Entry 2HT3 (X-ray diffraction, 3.30 A resolution); this record covers chains C and D of the 6 polymer chains in the assembly.

Chain C:
Molecule: Fab fragment, Heavy chain
Organism: Mus musculus
Notes: antibody fragment or engineered binder
Sequence (221 residues; numbered 2 to 222; the number before each row is that of its first residue):
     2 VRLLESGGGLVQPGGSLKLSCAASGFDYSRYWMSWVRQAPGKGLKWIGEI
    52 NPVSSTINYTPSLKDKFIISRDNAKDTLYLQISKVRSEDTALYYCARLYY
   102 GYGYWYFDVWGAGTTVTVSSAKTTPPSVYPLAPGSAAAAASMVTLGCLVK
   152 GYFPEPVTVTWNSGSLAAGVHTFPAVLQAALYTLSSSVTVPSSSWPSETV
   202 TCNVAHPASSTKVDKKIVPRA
Disulfides: Cys22-Cys96, Cys148-Cys203

Chain D:
Molecule: Fab fragment, Light chain
Organism: Mus musculus
Notes: antibody fragment or engineered binder
Sequence (211 residues; each row starts with the number of its first residue):
     1 DIVLTQSPAIMSAAPGDKVTMTCSASSSVSYIHWYQQKSGTSPKRWIYDT
    51 SKLTSGVPVRFSGSGSGTSYSLTINTMEAEDAATYYCQQWSSHPQTFGGG
   101 TKLEILRADAAPTVSIFPPSSEQLTSGGASVVCFLNNFYPKDINVKWKID
   151 GSERQNGVLNSWTDQDSKDSTYSMSSTLTLTKDEYERHNSYTCEATHKTS
   201 TSPIVKSFNRA
Disulfides: Cys23-Cys87, Cys133-Cys193

Interface between chain C and chain D:
Residue-residue contacts - 75 pairs, chain C then chain D:
  Gln39(C) - Gln37(D)  hydrogen bond
  Gln39(C) - Tyr86(D)
  Leu45(C) - Phe97(D)
  Trp47(C) - His93(D)
  Trp47(C) - Pro94(D)  hydrophobic
  Trp47(C) - Gln95(D)
  Glu50(C) - Trp90(D)
  Glu50(C) - His93(D)
  Asn59(C) - His93(D)
  Pro62(C) - Asp1(D)
  Pro62(C) - Pro94(D)
  Tyr95(C) - Gln37(D)  hydrogen bond
  Tyr95(C) - Ser42(D)
  Tyr95(C) - Pro43(D)
  Leu99(C) - Trp90(D)  hydrophobic
  Gly102(C) - Asp49(D)
  Tyr103(C) - Tyr31(D)  hydrophobic
  Tyr103(C) - Asp49(D)  hydrogen bond (backbone-side chain)
  Tyr103(C) - Lys52(D)
  Tyr105(C) - Tyr31(D)  hydrophobic
  Tyr105(C) - His33(D)  hydrogen bond (backbone-side chain)
  Trp106(C) - His33(D)  hydrogen bond (backbone-side chain)
  Trp106(C) - Gln88(D)  hydrogen bond (backbone-side chain)
  Trp106(C) - Trp90(D)
  Tyr107(C) - His33(D)
  Tyr107(C) - Tyr35(D)
  Tyr107(C) - Arg45(D)
  Tyr107(C) - Gln88(D)
  Phe108(C) - Tyr35(D)  hydrogen bond (backbone-side chain)
  Phe108(C) - Arg45(D)
  Phe108(C) - Gln88(D)
  Phe108(C) - Trp90(D)  hydrophobic
  Phe108(C) - Phe97(D)  hydrophobic
  Asp109(C) - Arg45(D)  salt bridge
  Trp111(C) - Tyr35(D)
  Trp111(C) - Pro43(D)
  Trp111(C) - Phe97(D)  hydrophobic
  Gly112(C) - Ser42(D)  hydrogen bond (backbone-side chain)
  Ala113(C) - Ser42(D)  hydrogen bond (backbone-side chain)
  Tyr130(C) - Glu122(D)
  Tyr130(C) - Gln123(D)
  Pro131(C) - Ser120(D)
  Pro131(C) - Glu122(D)
  Leu132(C) - Phe117(D)
  Leu132(C) - Val132(D)  hydrophobic
  Leu132(C) - Phe134(D)  hydrophobic
  Pro134(C) - Phe117(D)  hydrophobic
  Thr145(C) - Ser115(D)
  Thr145(C) - Phe117(D)
  Leu146(C) - Phe134(D)
  Leu149(C) - Val132(D)  hydrophobic
  Lys151(C) - Gln123(D)
  Lys151(C) - Ser130(D)
  Lys151(C) - Thr179(D)
  His172(C) - Asn136(D)  hydrogen bond
  His172(C) - Asn137(D)
  His172(C) - Ser173(D)  hydrogen bond
  Thr173(C) - Thr163(D)
  Phe174(C) - Phe134(D)  hydrophobic
  Phe174(C) - Ser161(D)
  Phe174(C) - Thr163(D)
  Phe174(C) - Ser173(D)
  Phe174(C) - Met174(D)
  Phe174(C) - Ser175(D)
  Pro175(C) - Ser161(D)  hydrogen bond (backbone-side chain)
  Pro175(C) - Trp162(D)
  Val177(C) - Leu159(D)  hydrophobic
  Gln179(C) - Leu159(D)
  Ser186(C) - Phe134(D)
  Ser186(C) - Ser175(D)  hydrogen bond
  Ser187(C) - Phe134(D)
  Ser188(C) - Phe134(D)
  Ser188(C) - Asn136(D)  hydrogen bond
  Lys216(C) - Glu122(D)  salt bridge
  Arg221(C) - Pro118(D)
Interface residues without a listed pair, chain C (44 interface residues in all): Val37, Lys43, Gly114, Ala133, Gly135, Ser136, Gly147
Interface residues without a listed pair, chain D (45 interface residues in all): Ser30, Thr41, Tyr48, Ser91, Ile116, Pro119, Ser126, Asn160, Thr177

In short:
44 residues of chain C and 45 residues of chain D are in contact, with 14 hydrogen bonds and 2 salt bridges.
Among the polar pairs are Asp109(C)-Arg45(D), Lys216(C)-Glu122(D) and Gln39(C)-Gln37(D).
Chain C is Fab fragment, Heavy chain and chain D is Fab fragment, Light chain, both from Mus musculus; the
structure, Structure of the Escherichia coli ClC chloride channel Y445L mutant and Fab complex, was determined
by X-ray diffraction together with 2HLF, 2HT2, 2HT4, 2HTK and 2HTL from the same study.
